PDB entry 1KB5 | X-ray diffraction, 2.50 A resolution | chains L and H of the 4 polymer chains in the assembly

== Chain L ==
Name: Antibody desire-1
From: Mus musculus
Notes: fragment: fab
UniProt: P01837 (KAC_MOUSE); aligned to UniProt positions 1-212 over residues 3-214 (the alignment contains insertions or deletions, so no single offset holds)
Amino-acid sequence (214 residues; row label = number of the first residue in the row):
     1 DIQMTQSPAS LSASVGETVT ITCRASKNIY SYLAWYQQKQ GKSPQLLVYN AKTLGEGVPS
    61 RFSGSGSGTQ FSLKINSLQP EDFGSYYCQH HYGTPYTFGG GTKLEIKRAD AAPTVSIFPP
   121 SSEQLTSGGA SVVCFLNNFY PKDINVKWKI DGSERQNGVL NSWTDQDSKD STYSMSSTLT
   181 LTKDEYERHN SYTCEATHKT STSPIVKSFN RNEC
Cystine bridges: Cys-23/Cys-88, Cys-134/Cys-194
Differences from the reference sequence: conflict Lys-27 (Glu in P01837), Gly-55 (Ala in P01837), Tyr-96 (Leu in P01837), Gly-100 (Ala in P01837), Ile-106 (Leu in P01837)

== Chain H ==
Name: Antibody desire-1
From: Mus musculus
Notes: fragment: fab
UniProt: P01865 (GCAM_MOUSE); residues 115-213 here correspond to UniProt positions 1-99 (UniProt number = residue number - 114)
Amino-acid sequence (219 residues; each row starts with the number of its first residue; a row labelled like 82A-82C holds insertion residues (82A, then the next letters in order)):
     1 EVQLQQSGPE LEKPGASVKI SCKASGYSFT GYNMNWVKQS NGKSLEWIGN ID
   52A P
    53 YYGGISYNQK FKGRATLTVD KSSSTAYMQL
82A-82C KSL
    83 TSEDSAVYYC ARSRTDLY
100J-100K YF
   101 DYWGQGTTLT VSSAKTTAPS VYPLAPVCGD TTGSSVTLGC LVKGYFPEPV TLTWNSGSLS
   161 SGVHTFPAVL QSDLYTLSSS VTVTSSTWPS QSITCNVAHP ASSTKVDKKI EPR
Cystine bridges: Cys-22/Cys-92, Cys-140/Cys-195

== Interface between chain L and chain H ==
Pairs across the interface (73):
  Tyr-36(L) / Phe-100K(H)  hydrogen bond (side chain-backbone)
  Tyr-36(L) / Trp-103(H)  hydrophobic
  Gln-38(L) / Gln-39(H)  hydrogen bond
  Gln-38(L) / Tyr-91(H)
  Lys-42(L) / Tyr-91(H)  hydrogen bond (backbone-side chain)
  Ser-43(L) / Tyr-91(H)
  Ser-43(L) / Trp-103(H)
  Ser-43(L) / Gly-104(H)  hydrogen bond (side chain-backbone)
  Ser-43(L) / Gln-105(H)
  Pro-44(L) / Leu-45(H)  hydrophobic
  Pro-44(L) / Trp-103(H)  hydrogen bond (backbone-side chain)
  Leu-46(L) / Tyr-100J(H)  hydrophobic
  Leu-46(L) / Phe-100K(H)
  Tyr-49(L) / Tyr-100J(H)  hydrophobic
  Asn-50(L) / Leu-99(H)
  Glu-56(L) / Arg-96(H)  salt bridge
  Glu-56(L) / Tyr-100J(H)
  Glu-56(L) / Asp-101(H)
  Tyr-87(L) / Gln-39(H)
  Tyr-87(L) / Lys-43(H)
  Tyr-87(L) / Leu-45(H)  hydrophobic
  Gln-89(L) / Tyr-100(H)  hydrogen bond (side chain-backbone)
  Gln-89(L) / Phe-100K(H)
  His-91(L) / Leu-99(H)
  His-91(L) / Tyr-100(H)
  His-91(L) / Tyr-100J(H)
  Thr-94(L) / Trp-47(H)
  Thr-94(L) / Gln-61(H)
  Pro-95(L) / Trp-47(H)  hydrophobic
  Pro-95(L) / Asn-60(H)
  Pro-95(L) / Gln-61(H)
  Tyr-96(L) / Trp-47(H)
  Tyr-96(L) / Tyr-100(H)
  Phe-98(L) / Val-37(H)  hydrophobic
  Phe-98(L) / Leu-45(H)  hydrophobic
  Phe-98(L) / Phe-100K(H)  hydrophobic
  Ile-117(L) / Val-127(H)
  Phe-118(L) / Leu-124(H)
  Phe-118(L) / Ala-125(H)
  Phe-118(L) / Thr-137(H)
  Phe-118(L) / Leu-138(H)  hydrophobic
  Phe-118(L) / Gly-139(H)
  Pro-119(L) / Ala-125(H)
  Pro-119(L) / Arg-213(H)
  Ser-121(L) / Tyr-122(H)
  Ser-121(L) / Pro-123(H)
  Glu-123(L) / Tyr-122(H)
  Glu-123(L) / Pro-123(H)
  Gln-124(L) / Tyr-122(H)
  Ser-131(L) / Lys-143(H)
  Val-133(L) / Leu-124(H)  hydrophobic
  Phe-135(L) / Ser-179(H)
  Phe-135(L) / Ser-180(H)
  Asn-137(L) / His-164(H)
  Asn-137(L) / Phe-166(H)
  Asn-137(L) / Ser-180(H)  hydrogen bond
  Asn-138(L) / His-164(H)  hydrogen bond
  Leu-160(L) / Lys-143(H)
  Ser-162(L) / Phe-166(H)
  Ser-162(L) / Pro-167(H)  hydrogen bond (side chain-backbone)
  Trp-163(L) / Pro-167(H)
  Thr-164(L) / Thr-165(H)
  Thr-164(L) / Phe-166(H)
  Lys-169(L) / Ser-161(H)
  Ser-174(L) / His-164(H)  hydrogen bond
  Ser-174(L) / Phe-166(H)
  Met-175(L) / Phe-166(H)
  Ser-176(L) / Phe-166(H)
  Ser-176(L) / Ser-178(H)  hydrogen bond
  Thr-178(L) / Lys-143(H)
  Thr-180(L) / Lys-143(H)  hydrogen bond
  Phe-209(L) / Val-127(H)  hydrophobic
  Cys-214(L) / Cys-128(H)  disulfide
Also at the interface, not in a pair above, chain L (45 interface residues in all): Asp-1, Tyr-32, Ala-34, Ser-116, Pro-120, Asp-167
Also at the interface, not in a pair above, chain H (44 interface residues in all): Gly-42, Glu-46, Asn-50, Pro-126, Leu-141, Val-169, Thr-176, Thr-182
Inter-chain disulfides: Cys-214(L)/Cys-128(H)

== In short ==
45 residues of chain L face 44 of chain H across their interface; the contacts include 1 disulfide bond, 12
hydrogen bonds and 1 salt bridge. Among the polar pairs are Glu-56(L)/Arg-96(H), Tyr-36(L)/Phe-100K(H) and
Gln-38(L)/Gln-39(H).
Chain L is Antibody desire-1 and chain H is Antibody desire-1, both from Mus musculus; the structure, Murine
T-cell receptor variable domain/fab complex, was determined by X-ray diffraction.
